PDB entry 8XP0 | electron microscopy, 4.00 A resolution | chains M and O of the 18 polymer chains in the assembly

[Chain M]
Molecule: Flagellar motor switch protein FliG
Source organism: Salmonella enterica subsp. enterica serovar Typhimurium str. LT2
UniProt: P0A1J9 (FLIG_SALTY); residue numbers follow UniProt; this construct covers 1-331
Sequence (331 residues; numbered 1 to 331; the number before each row is that of its first residue):
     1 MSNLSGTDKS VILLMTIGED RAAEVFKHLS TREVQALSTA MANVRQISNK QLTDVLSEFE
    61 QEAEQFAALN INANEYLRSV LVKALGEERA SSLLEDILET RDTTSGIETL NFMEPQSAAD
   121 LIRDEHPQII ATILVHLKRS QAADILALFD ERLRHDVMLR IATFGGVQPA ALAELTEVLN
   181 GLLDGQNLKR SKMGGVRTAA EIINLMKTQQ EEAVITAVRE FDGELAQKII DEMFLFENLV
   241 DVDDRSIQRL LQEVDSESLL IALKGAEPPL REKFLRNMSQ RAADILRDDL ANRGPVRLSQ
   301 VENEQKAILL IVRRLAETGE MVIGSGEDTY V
Unresolved in the structure: 1-4, 100-103, 324-331
Swiss-Prot annotation at these positions:
  - motif: Glu125 to Gln128 (Part of the EHPQR-motif)
  - site: Arg160 (Part of the EHPQR-motif)

[Chain O]
Molecule: Flagellar motor switch protein FliM
Source organism: Salmonella enterica subsp. enterica serovar Typhimurium str. LT2
UniProt: P26418 (FLIM_SALTY); numbering as in UniProt (aligned over 1-334)
Sequence (334 residues; row label = number of the first residue in the row):
     1 MGDSILSQAE IDALLNGDSD TKDEPTPGIA SDSDIRPYDP NTQRRVVRER LQALEIINER
    61 FARQFRMGLF NLLRRSPDIT VGAIRIQPYH EFARNLPVPT NLNLIHLKPL RGTGLVVFSP
   121 SLVFIAVDNL FGGDGRFPTK VEGREFTHTE QRVINRMLKL ALEGYSDAWK AINPLEVEYV
   181 RSEMQVKFTN ITTSPNDIVV NTPFHVEIGN LTGEFNICLP FSMIEPLREL LVNPPLENSR
   241 HEDQNWRDNL VRQVQHSELE LVANFADIPL RLSQILKLKP GDVLPIEKPD RIIAHVDGVP
   301 VLTSQYGTVN GQYALRVEHL INPILNSLNE EQPK
Unresolved in the structure: 1-33, 323-334
Swiss-Prot annotation at these positions:
  - mutagenesis: Asn155 (N155E: Altered motor bias with clockwise rotation, partially suppresses a yhjH disruption), Leu160 (L160D: Altered motor bias with clockwise rotation, partially suppresses a yhjH disruption)

[How chain M and chain O interact]
Pairs across the interface (36; chain M residue first):
  Asp124(M) - Thr147(O)
  Glu125(M) - Arg144(O)
  Glu125(M) - Thr147(O)  hydrogen bond
  Glu125(M) - Thr149(O)
  His126(M) - Val127(O)
  His126(M) - Arg144(O)
  His126(M) - Glu150(O)
  Gln128(M) - Asp128(O)
  Gln128(M) - Phe131(O)  hydrogen bond (side chain-backbone)
  Gln128(M) - Gly132(O)
  Gln128(M) - Gly133(O)
  Ile129(M) - Val127(O)  hydrophobic
  Ile129(M) - Phe131(O)  hydrophobic
  Thr132(M) - Phe131(O)
  Arg152(M) - Lys140(O)
  Leu159(M) - Phe137(O)
  Arg160(M) - Asp128(O)  salt bridge
  Arg160(M) - Phe137(O)
  Thr163(M) - Asp134(O)
  Thr163(M) - Phe137(O)
  Phe164(M) - Phe131(O)
  Gly165(M) - Gly132(O)
  Gly166(M) - Gly132(O)
  Val167(M) - Leu130(O)
  Val167(M) - Phe131(O)  hydrophobic
  Gln168(M) - Leu72(O)
  Gln168(M) - Arg74(O)
  Gln168(M) - Leu130(O)
  Ala171(M) - Leu130(O)
  Glu174(M) - Arg152(O)  salt bridge
  Glu174(M) - Arg156(O)  salt bridge
  Leu175(M) - Phe131(O)  hydrophobic
  Glu177(M) - Arg152(O)  salt bridge
  Val178(M) - Thr149(O)
  Val178(M) - Arg152(O)
  Leu182(M) - His148(O)
Also at the interface, not in a pair above, chain M (22 interface residues in all): Pro127
Also at the interface, not in a pair above, chain O (21 interface residues in all): Phe124, Arg136, Glu142

[Overview]
The interface between chain M and chain O involves 22 residues on one side and 21 on the other; the contacts
include 2 hydrogen bonds and 4 salt bridges. Polar contacts include Arg160(M)-Asp128(O), Glu174(M)-Arg152(O)
and Glu174(M)-Arg156(O).
Here chain M is Flagellar motor switch protein FliG and chain O is Flagellar motor switch protein FliM, both
from Salmonella enterica subsp. enterica serovar Typhimurium str. LT2. Entry 8XP0 (Cryo-EM structure of the
protomers of the C ring in the CCW state) was determined by electron microscopy, deposited together with 8WHT,
8WIW, 8WK3, 8WK4, 8WKI, 8WKK and 11 further entries.
